PDB entry 2UXC | X-ray diffraction, 2.90 A resolution | chains A and T of the 23 polymer chains in the assembly

== Chain A ==
Molecule: 16S ribosomal RNA
Source organism: Thermus thermophilus
Sequence (1522 nucleotides; numbered 0 to 1544 plus 19 insertion-coded residues; 42 numbers in that range are skipped by the numbering (no residue carries them; nothing is unmodelled there); the number before each row is that of its first residue; a row labelled like 190A-190L holds insertion residues (190A, then the next letters in order); numbering starts at 0):
     0 UUUGUUGGAG AGUUUGAUCC UGGCUCAGGG UGAACGCUGG CGGCGUGCCU AAGACAUGCA
    60 AGUCGUGCGG G
    73 CCGCGGGGUU UU
    88 ACUCCG
    95 UGGUC
   101 AGCGGCGGAC GGGUGAGUAA CGCGUGGGU
  129A G
   130 ACCUACCCGG AAGAGGGGGA CAACCCGGGG AAACUCGGGC UAAUCCCCCA UGUGGACCCG
   190 C
190A-190L CCCUUGGGGUGU
   191 GUCCAAAGGG CUUU
   216 GCCCGCUUCC GGAUGGGCCC GCGUCCCAUC AGCUAGUUGG UGGGGUAAUG GCCCACCAAG
   276 GCGACGACGG GUAGCCGGUC UGAGAGGAUG GCCGGCCACA GGGGCACUGA GACACGGGCC
   336 CCACUCCUAC GGGAGGCAGC AGUUAGGAAU CUUCCGCAAU GGGCGCAAGC CUGACGGAGC
   396 GACGCCGCUU GGAGGAAGAA GCCCUUCGGG GUGUAAACUC CUGAA
   442 CCCGGGACGA AACCCCCGAC GA
   474 GGGGACUGAC GGUACCGGG
   494 GUAAUAGCGC CGGCCAACUC CGUGCCAGCA GCCGCGGUAA UACGGAGGGC GCGAGCGUUA
   554 CCCGGAUUCA CUGGGCGUAA AGGGCGUGUA GGCGGCCUGG GGCGUCCCAU GUGAAAGACC
   614 ACGGCUCAAC CGUGGGGGAG CGUGGGAUAC GCUCAGGCUA GACGGUGGGA GAGGGUGGUG
   674 GAAUUCCCGG AGUAGCGGUG AAAUGCGCAG AUACCGGGAG GAACGCCGAU GGCGAAGGCA
   734 GCCACCUGGU CCACCCGUGA CGCUGAGGCG CGAAAGCGUG GGGAGCAAAC CGGAUUAGAU
   794 ACCCGGGUAG UCCACGCCCU AAACGAUGCG CGCUAGGUCU CUGGGUCU
   848 CCUGGGGGCC GAAGCUAACG CGUUAAGCGC GCCGCCUGGG GAGUACGGCC GCAAGGCUGA
   908 AACUCAAAGG AAUUGACGGG GGCCCGCACA AGCGGUGGAG CAUGUGGUUU AAUUCGAAGC
   968 AACGCGAAGA ACCUUACCAG GCCUUGACAU GCUAGG
 1003A G
  1004 AACCCGGGUG AAAGCCUGGG GUGCCCC
1030A-1030D GCGA
  1031 GGGGAGCCCU AGCACAGGUG CUGCAUGGCC GUCGUCAGCU CGUGCCGUGA GGUGUUGGGU
  1091 UAAGUCCCGC AACGAGCGCA ACCCCCGCCG UUAGUUGCCA GCGGUUCGGC CGGGCACUCU
  1151 AACGGGACUG CCCGCGAAA
  1171 GCGGGAGGAA GGAGGGGACG ACGUCUGGUC AGCAUGGCCC UUACGGCCUG GGCGACACAC
  1231 GUGCUACAAU GCCCACUACA AAGCGAUGCC ACCCGGCAAC GGGGAGCUAA UCGCAAAAAG
  1291 GUGGGCCCAG UUCGGAUUGG GGUCUGCAAC CCGACCCCAU GAAGCCGGAA UCGCUAGUAA
  1351 UCGCGGAUCA G
 1361A C
  1362 CAUGCCGCGG UGAAUACGUU CCCGGGCCUU GUACACACCG CCCGUCACGC CAUGGGAGCG
  1422 GGCUCUACCC GAAGUCGCCG GG
  1446 AGCCUACGGG
  1459 CAGGCGCCGA GGGUAGGGCC CGUGACUGGG GCGAAGUCGU AACAAGGUAG CUGUACCGGA
  1519 AGGUGCGGCU GGAUCACCUC CUUUCU
Unresolved in the structure: 0-4, 1535-1538

== Chain T ==
Molecule: Ribosomal protein S20
Source organism: Thermus thermophilus
Reference sequence: P80380 (RS20_THET8); residues 2-106 here correspond to UniProt positions 1-105 (UniProt number = residue number - 1)
Sequence (106 residues; each row starts with the number of its first residue):
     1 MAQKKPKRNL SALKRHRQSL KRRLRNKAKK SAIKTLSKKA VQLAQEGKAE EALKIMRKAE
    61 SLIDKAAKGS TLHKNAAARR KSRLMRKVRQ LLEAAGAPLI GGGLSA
Unresolved in the structure: 1-7
Differences from the reference sequence: conflict Val41 (Ile40 in P80380)

== Chain A / chain T interface ==
Residue-residue contacts (97):
  A60(A) - Leu10(T)  phosphate contact
  G61(A) - Leu10(T)  phosphate contact
  G102(A) - Arg17(T)  salt bridge to the phosphate
  C103(A) - Lys14(T)  phosphate contact
  C103(A) - Arg17(T)  salt bridge to the phosphate
  G104(A) - Lys14(T)  hydrogen bond to the base
  G104(A) - Gln18(T)  hydrogen bond to the phosphate
  G104(A) - Lys21(T)  salt bridge to the phosphate
  G105(A) - Gln18(T)  phosphate contact
  G105(A) - Arg22(T)  salt bridge to the phosphate
  C106(A) - Arg15(T)  base contact
  G107(A) - Arg15(T)  hydrogen bond to the base
  G108(A) - Arg15(T)  base contact
  C131(A) - Asn75(T)  phosphate contact
  C132(A) - Lys74(T)  hydrogen bond to the phosphate
  C132(A) - Asn75(T)  hydrogen bond to the phosphate
  U133(A) - Lys74(T)  salt bridge to the phosphate
  C175(A) - Arg25(T)  sugar contact
  C176(A) - Lys29(T)  salt bridge to the phosphate
  C177(A) - Lys65(T)  salt bridge to the phosphate
  C178(A) - Lys65(T)  salt bridge to the phosphate
  A185(A) - Glu60(T)  base contact
  A185(A) - Ala78(T)  phosphate contact
  A185(A) - Lys81(T)  hydrogen bond to the base
  C186(A) - Ala78(T)  sugar contact
  C186(A) - Lys81(T)  hydrogen bond to the sugar
  C186(A) - Ser82(T)  hydrogen bond to the phosphate
  C186(A) - Met85(T)  hydrogen bond to the sugar
  C187(A) - Ser82(T)  hydrogen bond to the phosphate
  C187(A) - Met85(T)  sugar contact
  C187(A) - Arg89(T)  hydrogen bond to the sugar
  C187(A) - Leu104(T)  base contact
  C187(A) - Ser105(T)  hydrogen bond to the base
  C188(A) - Arg86(T)  salt bridge to the phosphate
  C188(A) - Arg89(T)  hydrogen bond to the sugar
  C188(A) - Ser105(T)  base contact
  U190L(A) - Ser105(T)  hydrogen bond to the base
  U190L(A) - Ala106(T)  base contact
  G191(A) - Gly101(T)  hydrogen bond to the sugar
  G191(A) - Gly102(T)  hydrogen bond to the sugar
  G191(A) - Gly103(T)  hydrogen bond to the base
  G191(A) - Leu104(T)  hydrogen bond to the sugar
  G191(A) - Ser105(T)  base contact
  U192(A) - Arg57(T)  hydrogen bond to the phosphate
  U192(A) - Glu60(T)  hydrogen bond to the sugar
  U192(A) - Gly102(T)  sugar contact
  U192(A) - Gly103(T)  sugar contact
  C193(A) - Arg57(T)  phosphate contact
  C193(A) - Glu60(T)  sugar contact
  C193(A) - Ser61(T)  hydrogen bond to the phosphate
  C193(A) - Asp64(T)  hydrogen bond to the sugar
  C194(A) - Ser61(T)  hydrogen bond to the phosphate
  C194(A) - Asp64(T)  sugar contact
  C194(A) - Lys65(T)  phosphate contact
  C194(A) - Lys68(T)  hydrogen bond to the sugar
  A195(A) - Lys65(T)  phosphate contact
  A195(A) - Lys68(T)  hydrogen bond to the sugar
  U223(A) - Lys68(T)  salt bridge to the phosphate
  G259(A) - Arg83(T)  salt bridge to the phosphate
  G260(A) - Arg83(T)  salt bridge to the phosphate
  U261(A) - Arg79(T)  salt bridge to the phosphate
  U261(A) - Arg80(T)  salt bridge to the phosphate
  U261(A) - Arg83(T)  hydrogen bond to the base
  A262(A) - Lys74(T)  sugar contact
  A262(A) - Asn75(T)  hydrogen bond to the sugar
  A263(A) - Asn75(T)  phosphate contact
  A263(A) - Arg79(T)  salt bridge to the phosphate
  C322(A) - Arg23(T)  sugar contact
  U323(A) - Ser19(T)  sugar contact
  U323(A) - Arg22(T)  phosphate contact
  U323(A) - Arg23(T)  phosphate contact
  U323(A) - Asn26(T)  hydrogen bond to the phosphate
  G324(A) - Arg22(T)  salt bridge to the phosphate
  G324(A) - Asn26(T)  phosphate contact
  G324(A) - Ser70(T)  hydrogen bond to the phosphate
  A325(A) - Ser70(T)  hydrogen bond to the phosphate
  A325(A) - Lys74(T)  sugar contact
  G332(A) - Leu10(T)  phosphate contact
  G333(A) - His16(T)  hydrogen bond to the sugar
  A349(A) - Arg8(T)  hydrogen bond to the sugar
  U1436(A) - Arg23(T)  salt bridge to the phosphate
  C1437(A) - Lys34(T)  salt bridge to the phosphate
  G1438(A) - Lys34(T)  salt bridge to the phosphate
  C1439(A) - Lys38(T)  salt bridge to the phosphate
  G1453(A) - Leu36(T)  sugar contact
  G1453(A) - Lys39(T)  hydrogen bond to the phosphate
  G1454(A) - Thr35(T)  phosphate contact
  G1454(A) - Leu36(T)  sugar contact
  G1454(A) - Lys39(T)  salt bridge to the phosphate
  G1455(A) - Ala28(T)  phosphate contact
  G1455(A) - Ser31(T)  phosphate contact
  G1455(A) - Ala32(T)  phosphate contact
  G1455(A) - Thr35(T)  hydrogen bond to the phosphate
  C1459(A) - Lys27(T)  phosphate contact
  C1459(A) - Ala28(T)  phosphate contact
  C1459(A) - Ser31(T)  hydrogen bond to the phosphate
  A1460(A) - Lys27(T)  phosphate contact
Other interface residues (no listed pair), chain A (50 interface residues in all): C174, U222
Other interface residues (no listed pair), chain T (50 interface residues in all): Ala12, Ala76, Lys87

== Summary ==
Chain A and chain T each contribute 50 residues to their interface, with 35 hydrogen bonds and 21 salt
bridges. Among the polar pairs are G104(A)-Lys14(T), G107(A)-Arg15(T) and A185(A)-Lys81(T).
Chain A is 16S ribosomal RNA and chain T is Ribosomal protein S20, both from Thermus thermophilus; the
structure, Crystal structure of an extended tRNA anticodon stem loop in complex with its cognate mRNA UCGU
..., was determined by X-ray diffraction, deposited together with 2UXD and 2UXB.
